PDB entry 7NDG | electron microscopy, 5.98 A resolution (low resolution: residue-level contacts below are approximate; hydrogen-bond / salt-bridge calls are withheld) | chains B and F of the 12 polymer chains in the assembly

[Chain B]
Name: Neogenin
Organism: Mus musculus
UniProt: Q7TQG5 (Q7TQG5_MOUSE); the author numbering skips numbers that UniProt does not, so the offset changes along the chain: 766-862 = UniProt 766-862; 879-1123 = UniProt 863-1107
Amino-acid sequence (354 residues; numbered 763 to 1132; 16 numbers in that range are skipped by the numbering (no residue carries them; nothing is unmodelled there); the number before each row is that of its first residue):
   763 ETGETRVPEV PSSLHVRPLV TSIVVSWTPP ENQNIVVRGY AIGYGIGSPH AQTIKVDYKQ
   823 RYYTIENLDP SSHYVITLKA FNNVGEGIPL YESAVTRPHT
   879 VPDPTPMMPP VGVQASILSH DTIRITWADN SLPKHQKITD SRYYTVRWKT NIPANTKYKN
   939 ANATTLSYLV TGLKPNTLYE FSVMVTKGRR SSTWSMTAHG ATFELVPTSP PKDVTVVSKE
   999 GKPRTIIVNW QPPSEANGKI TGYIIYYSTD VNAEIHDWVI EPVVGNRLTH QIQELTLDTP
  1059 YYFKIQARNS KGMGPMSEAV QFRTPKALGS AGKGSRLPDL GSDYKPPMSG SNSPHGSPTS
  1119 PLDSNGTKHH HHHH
Disordered / not traced: 763, 912-916, 1084-1132
Construct notes: expression tag (763-765, 1124-1132)
Glycans and other covalent adducts: N-acetylglucosamine (NAG) linked to Asn-940

[Chain F]
Name: Repulsive Guidance Molecule B (C-terminal region)
Organism: Homo sapiens
UniProt: Q6NW40 (RGMB_HUMAN); residue numbers follow UniProt; this construct covers 169-412
Amino-acid sequence (252 residues; numbered 169 to 420; the number before each row is that of its first residue):
   169 PHLRTFKDNF QTCKVEGAWP LIDNNYLSVQ VTNVPVVPGS SATATNKITI IFKAHHECTD
   229 QKVYQAVTDD LPAAFVDGTT SGGDSDAKSL RIVERESGHY VEMHARYIGT TVFVRQVGRY
   289 LTLAIRMPED LAMSYEESQD LQLCVNGCPL SERIDDGQGQ VSAILGHSLP RTSLVQAWPG
   349 YTLETANTQC HEKMPVKDIY FQSCVFDLLT TGDANFTAAA HSALEDVEAL HPRKERWHIF
   409 PSSGTKHHHH HH
Disordered / not traced: 264-267, 324-420
Construct notes: expression tag (413-420)
Swiss-Prot annotation at these positions:
  - glycosylation: Asn-383 (N-linked (GlcNAc...) asparagine)
  - mutagenesis: Ala-186 (A186R: Severely impairs interaction with NEO1), Pro-206 (P206N: Introduces a N-linked glycan; changes interaction with NEO1 from a 2:2 to a 1:1 stoichiometry)
Disulfides: Cys-181/Cys-316
From the paper describing this entry:
  - post-translational modification sites: Tyr-268 (citing earlier work)
  - mutagenesis - A186R: decreased binding to Neogenin (chain B)

[How chain B and chain F interact]
Residue-residue contacts (53):
  Asn-929(B) / Ala-242(F)
  Asn-929(B) / Gly-246(F)
  Ile-930(B) / Pro-240(F)
  Ile-930(B) / Ala-242(F)
  Ile-930(B) / Phe-243(F)
  Ile-930(B) / Val-244(F)
  Pro-931(B) / Asp-238(F)
  Ala-932(B) / Asp-238(F)
  Ala-932(B) / Leu-239(F)
  Ala-932(B) / Pro-240(F)
  Asn-954(B) / Asp-245(F)
  Thr-955(B) / Asp-245(F)
  Thr-955(B) / Gly-246(F)
  Leu-956(B) / Asp-245(F)
  Leu-956(B) / Gly-246(F)
  Leu-956(B) / Thr-247(F)
  Asp-991(B) / Ala-186(F)
  Asp-991(B) / Lys-215(F)
  Thr-993(B) / Gly-185(F)
  Thr-993(B) / Ala-186(F)
  Val-995(B) / Trp-187(F)
  Lys-997(B) / Asp-308(F)
  Glu-998(B) / Pro-317(F)
  Glu-998(B) / Leu-318(F)
  Glu-998(B) / Ser-319(F)
  Ile-1005(B) / Leu-309(F)
  Asn-1007(B) / Ala-186(F)
  Asn-1007(B) / Trp-187(F)
  Asn-1007(B) / Pro-188(F)
  Asn-1007(B) / Gln-198(F)
  Gln-1009(B) / Gln-198(F)
  Gln-1009(B) / Lys-215(F)
  Gln-1009(B) / Thr-217(F)
  Pro-1010(B) / Lys-215(F)
  Pro-1010(B) / Thr-217(F)
  Pro-1010(B) / Gln-233(F)
  Lys-1017(B) / Asp-228(F)
  Lys-1017(B) / Gln-229(F)
  Ile-1018(B) / Gln-229(F)
  Asn-1044(B) / Ser-196(F)
  Asn-1044(B) / Ile-219(F)
  Asn-1044(B) / Lys-221(F)
  Arg-1045(B) / Asp-191(F)
  Arg-1045(B) / Lys-221(F)
  Arg-1045(B) / Gln-307(F)
  Leu-1046(B) / Gln-198(F)
  Leu-1046(B) / Ile-219(F)
  Thr-1047(B) / Pro-188(F)
  Thr-1047(B) / Asp-191(F)
  Thr-1047(B) / Gln-198(F)
  Gln-1049(B) / Ser-306(F)
  Gln-1049(B) / Asp-308(F)
  Gln-1049(B) / Leu-309(F)
Interface residues without a listed pair, chain B (27 interface residues in all): Thr-928, Asn-933, Trp-1008, Pro-1011
Interface residues without a listed pair, chain F (37 interface residues in all): Glu-184, Asn-192, Val-199, Thr-200, Val-231, Thr-248, Glu-262

[In short]
27 residues of chain B and 37 residues of chain F are in contact. N-acetylglucosamine is covalently linked to
Asn-940(B). From UniProt: 2 mutagenesis sites on chain F. From the paper: A186R of chain F reduces binding to
Neogenin (chain B); a modification site at Tyr-268(F).
Chain B is Neogenin (Mus musculus) and chain F is Repulsive Guidance Molecule B (C-terminal region) (Homo
sapiens); the structure, Cryo-EM structure of the ternary complex between Netrin-1, Neogenin and Repulsive
Guidance Molecule B, was determined by electron microscopy (same publication as 7NE0 and 7NE1).
